4QOK - chains A and B of the 5 polymer chains in the assembly; structure by X-ray diffraction, 3.00 A resolution.

# Chain A
Molecule: HLA class I histocompatibility antigen, A-2 alpha chain
Source organism: Homo sapiens
Reference sequence: P01892 (1A02_HUMAN); residues 1-276 here correspond to UniProt positions 25-300 (UniProt number = residue number + 24)
Chain sequence (276 residues; numbered 1 to 276; the number before each row is that of its first residue):
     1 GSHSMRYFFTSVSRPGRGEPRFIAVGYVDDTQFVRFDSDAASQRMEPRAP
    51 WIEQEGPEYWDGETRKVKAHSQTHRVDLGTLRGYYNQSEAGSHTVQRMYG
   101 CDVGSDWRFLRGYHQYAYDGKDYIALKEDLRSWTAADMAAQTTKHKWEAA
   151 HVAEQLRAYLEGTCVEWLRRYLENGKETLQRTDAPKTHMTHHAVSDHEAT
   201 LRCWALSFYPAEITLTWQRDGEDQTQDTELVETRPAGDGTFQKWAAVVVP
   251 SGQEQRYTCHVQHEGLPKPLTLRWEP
Disulfide bonds: Cys101-Cys164, Cys203-Cys259
Reported in the primary citation:
  - conformationally variable residues: Arg65

# Chain B
Molecule: Beta-2-microglobulin
Source organism: Homo sapiens
Reference sequence: P61769 (B2MG_HUMAN); residues 1-99 here correspond to UniProt positions 21-119 (UniProt number = residue number + 20)
Chain sequence (100 residues; each row starts with the number of its first residue; numbering starts at 0):
     0 MIQRTPKIQVYSRHPAENGKSNFLNCYVSGFHPSDIEVDLLKNGERIEKV
    50 EHSDLSFSKDWSFYLLYYTEFTPTEKDEYACRVNHVTLSQPKIVKWDRDM
Differences from the reference sequence: expression tag (0)
Disulfide bonds: Cys25-Cys80

# How chain A and chain B interact
Residue-residue contacts (50; chain A residue first):
  Phe8(A) - Phe56(B)  hydrophobic
  Phe9(A) - Phe56(B)
  Thr10(A) - Phe56(B)
  Thr10(A) - Phe62(B)
  Val12(A) - Ser33(B)
  Ile23(A) - Leu54(B)  hydrophobic
  Tyr27(A) - Ser55(B)  hydrogen bond
  Tyr27(A) - Tyr63(B)  hydrogen bond
  Gln32(A) - Asp53(B)  hydrogen bond
  Arg35(A) - Asp53(B)  salt bridge
  Arg48(A) - Asp53(B)  salt bridge
  Gln96(A) - His31(B)
  Gln96(A) - Phe56(B)
  Gln96(A) - Trp60(B)  hydrogen bond (side chain-backbone)
  Gln96(A) - Phe62(B)
  Arg97(A) - Phe56(B)
  Gln115(A) - Trp60(B)
  Tyr116(A) - Trp60(B)
  Ala117(A) - Trp60(B)
  Asp119(A) - Met0(B)
  Asp119(A) - Ile1(B)  hydrogen bond (backbone-backbone)
  Asp119(A) - His31(B)
  Gly120(A) - Ile1(B)
  Gly120(A) - His31(B)  hydrogen bond (backbone-side chain)
  Lys121(A) - Ile1(B)
  Asp122(A) - Trp60(B)  hydrogen bond
  His192(A) - Asp98(B)
  Arg202(A) - Asp98(B)
  Trp204(A) - Asp98(B)
  Trp204(A) - Met99(B)
  Val231(A) - Gln8(B)
  Glu232(A) - Lys6(B)  salt bridge
  Glu232(A) - Gln8(B)  hydrogen bond (backbone-side chain)
  Glu232(A) - Tyr26(B)
  Glu232(A) - Ser28(B)  hydrogen bond
  Arg234(A) - Gln8(B)  hydrogen bond
  Arg234(A) - Tyr10(B)
  Arg234(A) - Met99(B)  hydrogen bond (side chain-backbone)
  Pro235(A) - Tyr10(B)  hydrogen bond (backbone-side chain)
  Pro235(A) - Asn24(B)
  Pro235(A) - Tyr26(B)
  Pro235(A) - Leu65(B)  hydrophobic
  Ala236(A) - Arg12(B)  hydrogen bond (backbone-side chain)
  Ala236(A) - Asn24(B)  hydrogen bond (backbone-side chain)
  Gly237(A) - Arg12(B)
  Asp238(A) - Arg12(B)
  Gln242(A) - Tyr10(B)
  Gln242(A) - Ser11(B)
  Gln242(A) - Arg12(B)
  Trp244(A) - Met99(B)  hydrogen bond (side chain-backbone)
Other interface residues (no listed pair), chain A (36 interface residues in all): Val25, Thr94, Met98, Thr190, Leu206, Thr233
Other interface residues (no listed pair), chain B (25 interface residues in all): His13, Pro14, Asp59

# Summary
Chain A and chain B form an interface of 36 and 25 residues respectively; the contacts include 15 hydrogen
bonds and 3 salt bridges. Polar pairs include Arg35(A)-Asp53(B), Arg48(A)-Asp53(B) and Glu232(A)-Lys6(B). From
the paper: conformational variability at Arg65(A).
Here chain A is HLA class I histocompatibility antigen, A-2 alpha chain and chain B is Beta-2-microglobulin,
both from Homo sapiens. Entry 4QOK (Structural basis for ineffective T-cell responses to MHC anchor residue
improved heteroclitic peptides) was determined by X-ray diffraction.
